7ZV7 - chain B; structure by X-ray diffraction, 1.34 A resolution.

== Chain B ==
Protein: inhibitor 57
Amino-acid sequence (4 residues; each row starts with the number of its first residue):
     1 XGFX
Modified positions: BOC (tert-butyl hydrogen carbonate) at position 1; HSV (L-histidinal) at position 4

== Overview ==
Chain B is inhibitor 57; the structure, Crystal structure of SARS Cov-2 main protease in complex with an
inhibitor 57, was determined by X-ray diffraction together with 7ZV8 and 7ZV5 from the same study.
